PDB entry 7X49 | electron microscopy, 3.13 A resolution | chains L and A of the 6 polymer chains in the assembly

[Chain L]
Molecule: 8A10 light chain
Organism: Mus musculus
Amino-acid sequence (108 residues; numbered 1 to 108; the number before each row is that of its first residue):
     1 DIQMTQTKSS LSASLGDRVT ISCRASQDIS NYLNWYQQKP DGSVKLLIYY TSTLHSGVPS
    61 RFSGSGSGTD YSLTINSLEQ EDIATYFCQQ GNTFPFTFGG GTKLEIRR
Disordered / not traced: 7-8
Disulfide bonds: C23-C88

[Chain A]
Molecule: Virion protein 1
Organism: Coxsackievirus B1
UniProtKB: W8GTF7 (W8GTF7_9ENTO); residues 1-278 here = UniProt positions 1-278
Amino-acid sequence (278 residues; numbered 1 to 278; the number before each row is that of its first residue):
     1 GPVEESVDRA VARVADTISS RPTNSESIPA LTAAETGHTS QVVPSDTMQT RHVKNYHSRS
    61 ESSIENFLCR SACVYYATYT NNSKKGFAEW VINTRQVAQL RRKLELFTYL RFDLELTFVI
   121 TSAQQPSTAS SVDAPVQTHQ IMYVPPGGPV PTKVKDYAWQ TSTNPSVFWT EGNAPPRMSI
   181 PFISIGNAYS CFYDGWTQFS RNGVYGINTL NNMGTLYMRH VNEAGQGPIK STVRIYFKPK
   241 HVKAWVPRPP RLCQYEKQKN VNFSPIGVTT SRTDIITT
Disordered / not traced: 1-11
Construct notes: conflict K84 (Glu in W8GTF7)

[How chain L and chain A interact]
Contacting residue pairs - 6 pairs, chain L then chain A:
  Y32(L) - K257(A)
  S56(L) - Y76(A)
  S60(L) - Q125(A)
  S60(L) - K230(A)  hydrogen bond
  G64(L) - K85(A)
  S65(L) - K85(A)  hydrogen bond

[Summary]
Chain L and chain A each contribute 5 residues to their interface, with 2 hydrogen bonds. Polar pairs include
S60(L)-K230(A) and S65(L)-K85(A).
Here chain L is 8A10 light chain (Mus musculus) and chain A is Virion protein 1 (Coxsackievirus B1). Entry
7X49 (Cryo-EM structure of Coxsackievirus B1 mature virion in complex with nAb 8A10 (classified from CVB1
mature ...) was determined by electron microscopy (same publication as 7X2G, 7X2I, 7X2O, 7X2T, 7X2W, 7X35 and
7 further entries).
